8VAT - chains A and F of the 9 polymer chains in the assembly; structure by electron microscopy, 3.20 A resolution.

Chain A:
Protein: DNA polymerase III subunit delta
Source organism: Escherichia coli
UniProt: P28630 (HOLA_ECOLI); numbering as in UniProt (aligned over 1-343)
Amino-acid sequence (343 residues; row label = number of the first residue in the row):
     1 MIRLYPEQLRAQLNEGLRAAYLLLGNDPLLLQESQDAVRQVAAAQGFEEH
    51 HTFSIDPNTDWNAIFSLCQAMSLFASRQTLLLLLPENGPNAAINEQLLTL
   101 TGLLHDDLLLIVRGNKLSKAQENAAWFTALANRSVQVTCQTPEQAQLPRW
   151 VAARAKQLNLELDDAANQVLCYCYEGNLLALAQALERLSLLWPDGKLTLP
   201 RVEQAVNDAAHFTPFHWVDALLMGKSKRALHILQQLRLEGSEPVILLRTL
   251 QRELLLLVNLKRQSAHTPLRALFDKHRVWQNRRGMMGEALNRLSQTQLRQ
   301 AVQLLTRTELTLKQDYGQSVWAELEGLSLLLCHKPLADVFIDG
Reported in the primary citation:
  - binding site for the 11-nt RNA strand: Tyr316
  - conformationally variable residues: Tyr316

Chain F:
Protein: Beta sliding clamp
Source organism: Escherichia coli
UniProt: P0A988 (DPO3B_ECOLI); residue numbers follow UniProt; this construct covers 1-366
Amino-acid sequence (369 residues; each row starts with the number of its first residue; numbers below 1 keep their minus sign (Gly-2 is residue -2)):
    -2 GPHMKFTVEREHLLKPLQQVSGPLGGRPTLPILGNLLLQVADGTLSLTGT
    48 DLEMEMVARVALVQPHEPGATTVPARKFFDICRGLPEGAEIAVQLEGERM
    98 LVRSGRSRFSLSTLPAADFPNLDDWQSEVEFTLPQATMKRLIEATQFSMA
   148 HQDVRYYLNGMLFETEGEELRTVATDGHRLAVCSMPIGQSLPSHSVIVPR
   198 KGVIELMRMLDGGDNPLRVQIGSNNIRAHVGDFIFTSKLVDGRFPDYRRV
   248 LPKNPDKHLEAGCDLLKQAFARAAILSNEKFRGVRLYVSENQLKITANNP
   298 EQEEAEEILDVTYSGAEMEIGFNVSYVLDVLNALKCENVRMMLTDSVSSV
   348 QIEDAASQSAAYVVMPMRL
Construct notes: expression tag (-2 to 0)
Swiss-Prot annotation at these positions:
  - binding site (DNA): Arg24, Arg73, Gln149, Tyr153, Tyr154
  - mutagenesis: Arg24 (R24A: Mild defect in DNA replication, impaired loading of clamp on DNA, polymerase speed is wild-type. More severe replication defect and very poor clamp loading; when associated with A-149), Gly66 (G66E: In dnaN159; a temperature- and UV-sensitive mutation, displays altered DNA polymerase usage, chronically induced SOS response; when associated with A-174), Ala133 (A133T: Reduction of synthesis of beta*, probably due to mutation of its promoter), Met135 (M135L: 3-fold reduction of synthesis of beta*, probably due to loss of its start codon), Met146 (M146L: No effect on synthesis of beta*), Gln149 (Q149A: Mild defect in DNA replication, impaired loading of clamp on DNA, polymerase speed is wild-type. More severe replication defect and very poor clamp loading; when associated with A-24), Tyr153 to Tyr154 (Very poor loading of clamp on DNA, polymerase speed is wild-type), Gly174 (G174A: In dnaN159; a temperature- and UV-sensitive mutation, displays altered DNA polymerase usage, chronically induced SOS response; when associated with A-66), Gln265 to Leu366 (In dnaN806; temperature sensitive), Ile272 to Leu273 (Monomeric in solution, binds very tightly to subunit delta (holA). The monomer binds tightly to linear and circular DNA. Cannot bind both Pol III and IV simultaneously)

Interface between chain A and chain F:
Residue-residue contacts - 29 pairs, chain A then chain F:
  Glu49(A) with Arg152(F), salt bridge
  Asn62(A) with Glu276(F); Lys277(F)
  Phe65(A) with Lys277(F)
  Cys68(A) with Arg365(F), hydrogen bond (backbone-side chain)
  Gln69(A) with Phe278(F); Arg365(F), hydrogen bond (backbone-side chain)
  Ala70(A) with Met364(F), hydrophobic; Arg365(F)
  Met71(A) with His175(F), hydrogen bond (backbone-side chain); Val344(F); Met362(F); Pro363(F); Met364(F); Arg365(F)
  Ser72(A) with Gly174(F); His175(F); Met362(F)
  Leu73(A) with Gly174(F), hydrogen bond (backbone-backbone); His175(F); Arg176(F); Leu177(F); Val247(F); Val360(F), hydrophobic; Met362(F), hydrophobic
  Phe74(A) with Arg152(F); Pro242(F), hydrophobic
  His105(A) with Arg365(F), hydrogen bond
  Asp107(A) with Arg365(F), salt bridge
Also at the interface, not in a pair above, chain F (19 interface residues in all): Leu155, Thr172, Ser346

Summary:
12 residues of chain A and 19 residues of chain F are in contact; the contacts include 5 hydrogen bonds and 2
salt bridges. Polar contacts include Glu49(A)-Arg152(F), Asp107(A)-Arg365(F) and Cys68(A)-Arg365(F). From the
paper: a binding site for the 11-nt RNA strand at Tyr316(A); conformational variability at Tyr316(A).
Here chain A is DNA polymerase III subunit delta and chain F is Beta sliding clamp, both from Escherichia
coli. Entry 8VAT (Structure of the E. coli clamp loader bound to the beta clamp in a Open-RNAp/t conformation)
was determined by electron microscopy (same publication as 8VAL, 8VAM, 8VAN, 8VAP, 8VAQ, 8VAR and 8VAS).
